PDB entry 2O7G | X-ray diffraction, 2.70 A resolution | chains A and B

[Chain A (and B)]
Molecule: Probable RNA polymerase sigma-C factor
Organism: Mycobacterium tuberculosis
Notes: fragment: Region 2, Pribnow Box interaction domain; chain B of this document is another copy of the same molecule, construct and numbering; everything in this record applies to it too
UniProtKB: P66809 (RPSC_MYCTU); residue numbers follow UniProt; this construct covers 1-112
Sequence (112 residues; row label = number of the first residue in the row):
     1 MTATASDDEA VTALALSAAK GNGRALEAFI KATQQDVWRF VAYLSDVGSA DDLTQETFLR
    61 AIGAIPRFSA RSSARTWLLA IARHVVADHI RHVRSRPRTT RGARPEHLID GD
Disordered / not traced: 1-3, 92-112 (chain B: 1-2, 92-112)

[Interface between chain A and chain B]
Residue-residue contacts (28):
  Gly-21(A) / Pro-66(B)
  Gly-23(A) / Ile-62(B)
  Gly-23(A) / Gly-63(B)
  Gly-23(A) / Pro-66(B)
  Arg-24(A) / Gly-63(B)
  Arg-24(A) / Arg-67(B)
  Leu-26(A) / Ile-62(B)  hydrophobic
  Glu-27(A) / Leu-59(B)
  Glu-27(A) / Arg-60(B)
  Glu-27(A) / Ile-62(B)
  Glu-27(A) / Gly-63(B)
  Ile-30(A) / Leu-59(B)  hydrophobic
  Ile-30(A) / Ile-62(B)  hydrophobic
  Gln-34(A) / Gln-55(B)
  Gln-55(A) / Gln-34(B)  hydrogen bond
  Leu-59(A) / Glu-27(B)
  Leu-59(A) / Ile-30(B)  hydrophobic
  Arg-60(A) / Glu-27(B)  hydrogen bond (backbone-side chain)
  Ile-62(A) / Gly-23(B)
  Ile-62(A) / Leu-26(B)  hydrophobic
  Ile-62(A) / Glu-27(B)
  Ile-62(A) / Ile-30(B)  hydrophobic
  Ile-62(A) / Ile-62(B)  hydrophobic
  Gly-63(A) / Gly-23(B)
  Gly-63(A) / Arg-24(B)  hydrogen bond (backbone-side chain)
  Gly-63(A) / Glu-27(B)
  Pro-66(A) / Gly-23(B)
  Arg-67(A) / Arg-24(B)
Also at the interface, not in a pair above, chain A (17 interface residues in all): Lys-31, Glu-56, Ala-64
Also at the interface, not in a pair above, chain B (17 interface residues in all): Gly-21, Lys-31, Glu-56, Ala-64

[Summary]
The chain A/chain B interface involves 17 residues from each chain; the contacts include 3 hydrogen bonds.
Polar pairs include Gln-55(A)/Gln-34(B), Arg-60(A)/Glu-27(B) and Gly-63(A)/Arg-24(B).
Chain A and chain B are both Probable RNA polymerase sigma-C factor (Mycobacterium tuberculosis); the
structure, Crystal structure of the Pribnow Box recognition region of SigC from Mycobacterium tuberculosis,
was determined by X-ray diffraction together with 2O8X from the same study.
